Entry 5IG3 (X-ray diffraction, 2.75 A resolution); this record covers chains A and E of the 6 polymer chains in the assembly.

# Chain A (and E)
Name: Calcium/calmodulin-dependent protein kinase type II subunit alpha
From: Homo sapiens
Notes: EC 2.7.11.17; chain E of this document is another copy of the same molecule, construct and numbering; everything in this record applies to it too
UniProtKB: Q9UQM7 (KCC2A_HUMAN); residue numbers follow UniProt; this construct covers 345-475
Chain sequence (153 residues; row label = number of the first residue in the row):
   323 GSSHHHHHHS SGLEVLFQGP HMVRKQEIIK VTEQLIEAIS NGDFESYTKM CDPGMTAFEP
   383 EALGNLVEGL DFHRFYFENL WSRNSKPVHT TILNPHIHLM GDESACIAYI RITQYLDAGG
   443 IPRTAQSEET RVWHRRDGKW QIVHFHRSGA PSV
Unresolved in the structure: 323-328, 473-475 (chain E: 323-342, 403-408, 474-475)
Sequence notes: expression tag (323-344)
UniProt features mapped onto this chain:
  - modified residue: S404 (Phosphoserine)
What the authors report for this chain:
  - self-association interface (contacts with another copy of this molecule): F397
  - mutagenesis - F397A: decreased stability in response to isolated hub

# Chain A / chain E interface
Residue-residue contacts (24):
  S332(A) with D393(E)
  E336(A) with E390(E)
  P409(A) with F397(E); N401(E)
  H411(A) with D393(E), salt bridge; F397(E)
  L415(A) with N387(E); V389(E), hydrophobic
  I432(A) with N387(E)
  I434(A) with A384(E); N387(E); F394(E), hydrophobic
  Q436(A) with F394(E), hydrogen bond (side chain-backbone); F397(E); Y398(E), hydrogen bond
  Y437(A) with F397(E), hydrophobic
  L438(A) with F397(E), hydrophobic; N401(E)
  T446(A) with E383(E), hydrogen bond (side chain-backbone); L385(E); Y398(E)
  A447(A) with L385(E)
  Q448(A) with L385(E); N387(E), hydrogen bond
Also at the interface, not in a pair above, chain A (16 interface residues in all): V410, T413, P444
Also at the interface, not in a pair above, chain E (13 interface residues in all): L388, L402

# In short
16 residues of chain A and 13 residues of chain E are in contact, with 4 hydrogen bonds and 1 salt bridge.
Among the polar pairs are H411(A)-D393(E), Q436(A)-F394(E) and Q436(A)-Y398(E). From the paper: F397A of chain
A reduces stability in response to isolated hub; a self-association interface involving F397(A).
Both chains are Calcium/calmodulin-dependent protein kinase type II subunit alpha (Homo sapiens). Entry 5IG3
(Crystal structure of the human CaMKII-alpha hub) was determined by X-ray diffraction (same publication as
5IG0, 5IG1, 5IG4 and 5IG5).
